Entry 4R17 (X-ray diffraction, 2.10 A resolution); this record covers chains B and C of the 28 polymer chains in the assembly.

== Chain B ==
Protein: Proteasome subunit alpha type-3
From: Saccharomyces cerevisiae S288c
Notes: EC 3.4.25.1
Reference sequence: P23638 (PSA3_YEAST); residues 0-257 here correspond to UniProt positions 1-258 (UniProt number = residue number + 1)
Sequence (258 residues; each row starts with the number of its first residue; numbering starts at 0):
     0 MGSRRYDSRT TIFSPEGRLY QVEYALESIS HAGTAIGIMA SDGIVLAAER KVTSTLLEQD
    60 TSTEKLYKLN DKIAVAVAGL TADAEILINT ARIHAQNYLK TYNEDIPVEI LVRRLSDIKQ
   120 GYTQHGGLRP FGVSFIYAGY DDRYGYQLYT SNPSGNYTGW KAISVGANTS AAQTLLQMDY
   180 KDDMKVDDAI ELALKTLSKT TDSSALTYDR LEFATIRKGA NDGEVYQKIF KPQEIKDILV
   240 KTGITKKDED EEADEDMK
Disordered / not traced: 0, 245-257
Swiss-Prot annotation at these positions:
  - cross-link (Glycyl lysine isopeptide (Lys-Gly)): Lys99 (interchain with G-Cter in ubiquitin), Lys198 (interchain with G-Cter in ubiquitin), Lys230 (interchain with G-Cter in ubiquitin)

== Chain C ==
Protein: Proteasome subunit alpha type-4
From: Saccharomyces cerevisiae S288c
Notes: EC 3.4.25.1
Reference sequence: P40303 (PSA4_YEAST); residues -1 to 252 here correspond to UniProt positions 1-254 (UniProt number = residue number + 2)
Sequence (254 residues; numbered -1 to 252; the number before each row is that of its first residue; numbers below 1 keep their minus sign (Met-1 is residue -1)):
    -1 MSGYDRALSI FSPDGHIFQV EYALEAVKRG TCAVGVKGKN CVVLGCERRS TLKLQDTRIT
    59 PSKVSKIDSH VVLSFSGLNA DSRILIEKAR VEAQSHRLTL EDPVTVEYLT RYVAGVQQRY
   119 TQSGGVRPFG VSTLIAGFDP RDDEPKLYQT EPSGIYSSWS AQTIGRNSKT VREFLEKNYD
   179 RKEPPATVEE CVKLTVRSLL EVVQTGAKNI EITVVKPDSD IVALSSEEIN QYVTQIEQEK
   239 QEQQEQDKKK KSNH
Disordered / not traced: -1 to 0, 241-252
Swiss-Prot annotation at these positions:
  - modified residue: Thr58 (Phosphothreonine)

== How chain B and chain C interact ==
Contacting residue pairs (79):
  Arg3(B) with Arg4(C), hydrogen bond (backbone-side chain)
  Asp6(B) with Tyr2(C), hydrogen bond; Arg4(C), salt bridge
  Arg8(B) with Arg4(C)
  Thr10(B) with Leu6(C); Arg125(C)
  Ile11(B) with Leu6(C), hydrophobic; Gln17(C)
  Phe12(B) with Gln17(C); Tyr20(C), hydrophobic; Ala21(C), hydrophobic; Ala24(C), hydrophobic; Leu76(C), hydrophobic; Arg125(C); Pro126(C); Gly128(C)
  Ser13(B) with Tyr20(C)
  Pro14(B) with Tyr20(C), hydrophobic; Glu23(C)
  Glu15(B) with Glu23(C); Arg27(C), hydrogen bond (backbone-side chain)
  Gly16(B) with Tyr20(C); Glu23(C); Ala24(C); Arg27(C)
  Arg17(B) with Arg27(C)
  Leu18(B) with Leu76(C), hydrophobic; Arg125(C)
  Met38(B) with Asp54(C); Arg56(C)
  Arg112(B) with Arg81(C)
  Ser115(B) with Arg81(C), hydrogen bond (backbone-side chain)
  Asp116(B) with Arg81(C), salt bridge
  Gln119(B) with Ala78(C); Asp79(C); Ile82(C)
  Thr122(B) with Arg125(C), hydrogen bond (backbone-side chain)
  Gln123(B) with Tyr118(C); Gly123(C); Val124(C); Arg125(C), hydrogen bond (backbone-backbone); Phe127(C)
  His124(B) with Gly123(C); Val124(C)
  Gly125(B) with Tyr2(C); Gly123(C)
  Gly126(B) with Tyr2(C)
  Tyr143(B) with Arg56(C), hydrogen bond (backbone-side chain); Ile57(C), hydrophobic
  Tyr145(B) with Arg56(C), hydrogen bond (backbone-side chain)
  Gln146(B) with Ile57(C)
  Leu147(B) with Ile57(C)
  Tyr148(B) with Ile57(C)
  Ser153(B) with Ala78(C)
  Gly154(B) with Ala78(C); Arg81(C), hydrogen bond (backbone-side chain)
  Asn155(B) with Asn77(C), hydrogen bond; Ala78(C)
  Tyr156(B) with Pro59(C); Arg81(C)
  Thr157(B) with Thr58(C)
  Gly158(B) with Gln53(C); Asp54(C), hydrogen bond (backbone-backbone); Ile57(C); Thr58(C), hydrogen bond (backbone-side chain)
  Trp159(B) with Leu50(C), hydrophobic; Lys51(C); Leu52(C); Gln53(C); Asp54(C)
  Lys160(B) with Leu52(C), hydrogen bond (backbone-backbone); Gln53(C); Asp54(C)
  Ala161(B) with Leu52(C)
  Gln172(B) with Leu52(C)
  Leu175(B) with Leu52(C), hydrophobic
  Gln176(B) with Lys51(C); Leu52(C)
  Tyr179(B) with Leu52(C), hydrophobic
Other interface residues (no listed pair), chain B (41 interface residues in all): Glu108

== Overview ==
41 residues of chain B face 31 of chain C across their interface, with 13 hydrogen bonds and 2 salt bridges.
Among the polar pairs are Asp6(B)-Arg4(C), Asp116(B)-Arg81(C) and Arg3(B)-Arg4(C).
Here chain B is Proteasome subunit alpha type-3 and chain C is Proteasome subunit alpha type-4, both from
Saccharomyces cerevisiae S288c. Entry 4R17 (Ligand-induced aziridine-formation at subunit beta5 of the yeast
20S proteasome) was determined by X-ray diffraction (same publication as 4R18).
